PDB entry 1JF1 | X-ray diffraction, 1.85 A resolution | chains A and C of the 3 polymer chains in the assembly

[Chain A]
Name: HLA class I histocompatibility antigen, a-2 alpha chain
From: Homo sapiens
Notes: fragment: heavy chain
Reference sequence: P01892 (1A02_HUMAN); residues 1-275 here correspond to UniProt positions 25-299 (UniProt number = residue number + 24)
Amino-acid sequence (275 residues; each row starts with the number of its first residue):
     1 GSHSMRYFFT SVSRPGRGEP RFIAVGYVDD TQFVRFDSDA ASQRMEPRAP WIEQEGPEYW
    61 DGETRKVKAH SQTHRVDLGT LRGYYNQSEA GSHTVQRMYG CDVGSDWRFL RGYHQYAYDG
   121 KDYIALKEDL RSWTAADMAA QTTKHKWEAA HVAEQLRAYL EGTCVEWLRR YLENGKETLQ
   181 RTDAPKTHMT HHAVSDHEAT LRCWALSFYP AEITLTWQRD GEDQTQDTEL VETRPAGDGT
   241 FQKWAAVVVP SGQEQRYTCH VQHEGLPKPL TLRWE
Unresolved in the structure: 226-227
Disulfides: Cys101-Cys164, Cys203-Cys259
Metal / ion sites: Zn2+: His151, Glu154, His192 (shared with 1 residue of chain B)

[Chain C]
Name: decameric peptide ligand from the MART-1/Melan-A
Notes: engineered mutation(s): A2L
Amino-acid sequence (10 residues; row label = number of the first residue in the row; numbering starts at 0):
     0 ELAGIGILTV

[Interface between chain A and chain C]
Contacting residue pairs (44):
  Met5(A) with Glu0(C)
  Tyr7(A) with Glu0(C), hydrogen bond (side chain-backbone); Leu1(C), hydrophobic
  Phe9(A) with Leu1(C), hydrophobic
  Met45(A) with Leu1(C), hydrophobic
  Glu63(A) with Glu0(C); Leu1(C), hydrogen bond (side chain-backbone)
  Lys66(A) with Glu0(C), salt bridge; Leu1(C), hydrogen bond (side chain-backbone); Ala2(C); Gly3(C)
  Val67(A) with Leu1(C), hydrophobic
  His70(A) with Ala2(C); Ile6(C)
  Thr73(A) with Leu7(C); Thr8(C)
  Val76(A) with Thr8(C)
  Asp77(A) with Thr8(C), hydrogen bond; Val9(C), hydrogen bond (side chain-backbone)
  Thr80(A) with Val9(C)
  Leu81(A) with Val9(C), hydrophobic
  Tyr84(A) with Val9(C), hydrogen bond (side chain-backbone)
  Tyr99(A) with Leu1(C); Ala2(C), hydrogen bond (side chain-backbone); Ile6(C), hydrophobic
  Tyr116(A) with Val9(C)
  Thr143(A) with Val9(C), hydrogen bond (side chain-backbone)
  Lys146(A) with Thr8(C); Val9(C)
  Trp147(A) with Leu7(C); Thr8(C), hydrogen bond (side chain-backbone); Val9(C), hydrophobic
  Ala150(A) with Leu7(C), hydrophobic
  Val152(A) with Gly5(C); Leu7(C), hydrophobic
  Gln155(A) with Ile4(C); Gly5(C)
  Leu156(A) with Gly5(C)
  Tyr159(A) with Glu0(C), hydrogen bond (side chain-backbone); Leu1(C); Ala2(C), hydrophobic
  Thr163(A) with Glu0(C)
  Trp167(A) with Glu0(C)
  Tyr171(A) with Glu0(C), hydrogen bond (side chain-backbone)
Other interface residues (no listed pair), chain A (32 interface residues in all): Tyr59, Arg97, His114, Tyr123, Ala158

[In short]
32 residues of chain A and 10 residues of chain C are in contact, with 11 hydrogen bonds and 1 salt bridge.
Polar contacts include Lys66(A)-Glu0(C), Tyr7(A)-Glu0(C) and Glu63(A)-Leu1(C). His151(A), Glu154(A) and
His192(A) form the Zn2+ site.
Chain A is HLA class I histocompatibility antigen, a-2 alpha chain (Homo sapiens) and chain C is decameric
peptide ligand from the MART-1/Melan-A; the structure, Crystal structure of HLA-A2*0201 in complex with a
decameric altered peptide ligand from the MART-1/Melan-A, was determined by X-ray diffraction (same
publication as 1JHT).
